PDB entry 3MJ2 | X-ray diffraction, 1.90 A resolution | chain A

== Chain A ==
Molecule: Tyrosine-protein kinase ITK/TSK
Source organism: Homo sapiens
Notes: EC 2.7.10.2
Reference sequence: Q08881 (ITK_HUMAN); residues 357-620 here = UniProt positions 357-620
Amino-acid sequence (266 residues; row label = number of the first residue in the row):
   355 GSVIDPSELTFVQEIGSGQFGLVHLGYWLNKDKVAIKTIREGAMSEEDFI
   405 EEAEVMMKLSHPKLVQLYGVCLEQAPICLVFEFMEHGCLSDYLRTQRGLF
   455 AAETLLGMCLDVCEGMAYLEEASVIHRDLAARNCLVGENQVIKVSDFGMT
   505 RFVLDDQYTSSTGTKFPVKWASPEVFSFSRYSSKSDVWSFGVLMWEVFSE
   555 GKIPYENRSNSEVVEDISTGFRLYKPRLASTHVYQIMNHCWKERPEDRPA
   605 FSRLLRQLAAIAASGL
Disordered / not traced: 355-356, 616-620
Construct notes: expression tag (355-356); engineered mutation Ser-477 (Cys in Q08881), Ala-614 (Glu in Q08881), Ala-617 (Glu in Q08881)
Residues lining bound ligands: MJG (N-[5-({5-[(4-acetylpiperazin-1-yl)carbonyl]-4-methoxy-2-methylphenyl}sulfanyl)-1,3-thiazol-2-yl]-4-({[(1S)-1,2,2-trimethylpropyl]amino}methyl)benzamide): Gln-367, Ile-369, Gly-370, Ser-371, Gly-372, Val-377, Ala-389, Lys-391, Val-419, Phe-435, Glu-436, Phe-437, Met-438, Glu-439, His-440, Gly-441, Cys-442, Asp-445, Arg-486, Asn-487, Leu-489, Ser-499, Asp-500
Curated features (UniProtKB/Swiss-Prot):
  - active site: Asp-482 (Proton acceptor)
  - binding site (ATP): Ile-369 to Val-377, Lys-391
  - modified residue: Tyr-512 (Phosphotyrosine), Ser-565 (Phosphoserine)
  - natural variant: Arg-451 (R451Q: In a gastric adenocarcinoma sample)

== Overview ==
Bound to chain A: compound MJG. From UniProt: active-site residue Asp-482 and 10 ATP-binding residues.
Chain A is Tyrosine-protein kinase ITK/TSK (Homo sapiens); the structure, X-ray crystal structure of ITK
complexed with inhibitor BMS-509744, was determined by X-ray diffraction together with 3MIY and 3MJ1 from the
same study.
